PDB entry 6D83 | electron microscopy, 4.27 A resolution (low resolution: residue-level contacts below are approximate; hydrogen-bond / salt-bridge calls are withheld) | chains T and M of the 8 polymer chains in the assembly

== Chain T ==
Protein: Bone marrow stromal antigen 2, Protein Nef
Organism: Homo sapiens
Notes: fragment: Tetherin Nef
Reference sequence: chimeric construct of Q10589, Q90VU7: residues 2-21 from Q10589 (BST2_HUMAN) positions 2-21 (same numbers); residues 32-237 from Q90VU7 positions 1-206 (UniProt number = residue number - 31)
Sequence (264 residues; each row starts with the number of its first residue; numbers below 1 keep their minus sign (Met-26 is residue -26)):
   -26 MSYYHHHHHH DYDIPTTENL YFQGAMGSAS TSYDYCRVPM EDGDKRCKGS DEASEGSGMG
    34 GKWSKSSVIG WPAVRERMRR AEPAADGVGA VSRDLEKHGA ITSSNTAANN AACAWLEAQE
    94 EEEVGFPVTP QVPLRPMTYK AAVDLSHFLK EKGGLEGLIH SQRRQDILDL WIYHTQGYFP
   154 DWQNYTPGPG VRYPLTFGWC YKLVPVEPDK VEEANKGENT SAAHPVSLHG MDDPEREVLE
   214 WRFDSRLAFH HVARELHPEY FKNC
Unresolved in the structure: -26 to 3, 17-237
Construct notes: expression tag (-26 to 1); linker (22-31); engineered mutation Ala195 (Leu164 in Q90VU7), Ala196 (Leu165 in Q90VU7)

== Chain M ==
Protein: AP-1 complex subunit mu-1
Organism: Mus musculus
Reference sequence: P35585 (AP1M1_MOUSE); numbering as in UniProt (aligned over 1-423)
Sequence (423 residues; numbered 1 to 423; the number before each row is that of its first residue):
     1 MSASAVYVLD LKGKVLICRN YRGDVDMSEV EHFMPILMEK EEEGMLSPIL AHGGVRFMWI
    61 KHNNLYLVAT SKKNACVSLV FSFLYKVVQV FSEYFKELEE ESIRDNFVII YELLDELMDF
   121 GYPQTTDSKI LQEYITQEGH KLETGAPRPP ATVTNAVSWR SEGIKYRKNE VFLDVIEAVN
   181 LLVSANGNVL RSEIVGSIKM RVFLSGMPEL RLGLNDKVLF DNTGRGKSKS VELEDVKFHQ
   241 CVRLSRFEND RTISFIPPDG EFELMSYRLN THVKPLIWIE SVIEKHSHSR IEYMVKAKSQ
   301 FKRRSTANNV EIHIPVPNDA DSPKFKTTVG SVKWVPENSE IVWSVKSFPG GKEYLMRAHF
   361 GLPSVEAEDK EGKPPISVKF EIPYFTTSGI QVRYLKIIEK SGYQALPWVR YITQNGDYQL
   421 RTQ
Unresolved in the structure: 1, 139-145
Curated features (UniProtKB/Swiss-Prot):
  - modified residue: Ser2 (N-acetylserine), Thr152 (Phosphothreonine), Thr154 (Phosphothreonine), Thr223 (Phosphothreonine)

== Chain T / chain M interface ==
Contacting residue pairs (28):
  Tyr6(T) - Asn308(M)
  Tyr6(T) - Pro383(M)
  Tyr6(T) - Tyr384(M)
  Tyr6(T) - Arg410(M)
  Asp7(T) - Tyr384(M)
  Tyr8(T) - Phe172(M)
  Tyr8(T) - Asp174(M)
  Tyr8(T) - Trp408(M)
  Tyr8(T) - Val409(M)
  Tyr8(T) - Arg410(M)
  Cys9(T) - Trp408(M)
  Cys9(T) - Val409(M)
  Arg10(T) - Leu406(M)
  Arg10(T) - Pro407(M)
  Arg10(T) - Trp408(M)
  Val11(T) - Pro407(M)
  Val11(T) - Val409(M)
  Pro12(T) - Arg393(M)
  Pro12(T) - Tyr394(M)
  Pro12(T) - Leu395(M)
  Met13(T) - Tyr394(M)
  Met13(T) - Leu395(M)
  Met13(T) - Lys396(M)
  Met13(T) - Ile397(M)
  Glu14(T) - Tyr394(M)
  Glu14(T) - Lys396(M)
  Asp15(T) - Arg393(M)
  Asp15(T) - Tyr394(M)
Also at the interface, not in a pair above, chain M (22 interface residues in all): Leu173, Arg201, Glu381, Val392, Tyr403, Gln404, Ala405

== Summary ==
Chain T and chain M form an interface of 10 and 22 residues respectively.
Here chain T is Bone marrow stromal antigen 2, Protein Nef (Homo sapiens) and chain M is AP-1 complex subunit
mu-1 (Mus musculus). Entry 6D83 (Structure of the cargo bound AP-1:Arf1:tetherin-Nef (L164A, L165A) dileucine
mutant dimer monomeric subunit) was determined by electron microscopy together with 6CM9, 6D84, 6DFF and 6CRI
from the same study.
